PDB entry 7TCX | X-ray diffraction, 2.21 A resolution | chains A and D

Chain A:
Name: Methanobactin biosynthesis cassette protein MbnB
Organism: Methylosinus trichosporium OB3b
UniProtKB: A0A2D2D5M1 (A0A2D2D5M1_METTR); residues 1-268 here = UniProt positions 1-268
Sequence (268 residues; numbered 1 to 268; the number before each row is that of its first residue):
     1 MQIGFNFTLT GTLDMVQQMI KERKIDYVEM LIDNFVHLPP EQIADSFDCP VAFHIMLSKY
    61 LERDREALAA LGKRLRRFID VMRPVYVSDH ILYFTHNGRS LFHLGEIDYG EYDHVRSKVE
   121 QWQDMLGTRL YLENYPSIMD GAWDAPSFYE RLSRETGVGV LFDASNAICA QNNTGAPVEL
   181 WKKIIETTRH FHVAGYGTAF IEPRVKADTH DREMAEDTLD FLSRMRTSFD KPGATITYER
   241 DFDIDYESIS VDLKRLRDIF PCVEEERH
Disordered / not traced: 264-268
Sequence notes: engineered mutation A67 (Glu in A0A2D2D5M1), A69 (Glu in A0A2D2D5M1), A70 (Lys in A0A2D2D5M1); conflict G110 (Arg in A0A2D2D5M1)
Ion coordination: Fe ion site 1: H54, H90, E133; Fe ion site 2: E133, D163, H192, E239; Fe ion site 3: N166, D208, H210

Chain D:
Name: Methanobactin biosynthesis cassette protein MbnC
Organism: Methylosinus trichosporium OB3b
UniProtKB: A0A2D2CY73 (A0A2D2CY73_METTR); residue numbers follow UniProt; this construct covers 1-195
Sequence (195 residues; numbered 1 to 195; the number before each row is that of its first residue):
     1 MSLLPTAPVR IDADLYDDLA NPARQSLYPR DSRGFIRIDI SLRAYWHTLF DTCPRLLELS
    61 GPSGGAIFLP FMAWARENNL AFDWSFFLWV YVWLQQSEFR ERLDEDQLLP VMTASATRWL
   121 MIDRDIDACQ IVLGSRSLAG AAVVGAKIDS IHCRLEQVQQ VAFAAPLPLP DGEFGYFLTP
   181 GFEIDHFPGW RPLPR
Disordered / not traced: 1
Sequence notes: engineered mutation A162 (Glu in A0A2D2CY73), A164 (Glu in A0A2D2CY73), A165 (Lys in A0A2D2CY73)

Interface between chain A and chain D:
Residue-residue contacts - 88 pairs, chain A then chain D:
  L13(A) - H152(D)
  D33(A) - R124(D)  salt bridge
  N34(A) - R124(D)  hydrogen bond
  N34(A) - I148(D)
  F35(A) - I148(D)  hydrophobic
  V36(A) - I126(D)  hydrophobic
  H37(A) - I126(D)
  H37(A) - C129(D)
  H37(A) - K147(D)
  H37(A) - I148(D)
  H37(A) - D149(D)
  L38(A) - I148(D)
  L38(A) - D149(D)
  L38(A) - S150(D)
  L38(A) - I151(D)  hydrophobic
  P39(A) - D149(D)
  Q42(A) - S150(D)
  Q42(A) - I151(D)  hydrogen bond (side chain-backbone)
  S46(A) - I151(D)
  L57(A) - I122(D)  hydrophobic
  L57(A) - R124(D)
  R63(A) - R124(D)
  R74(A) - I126(D)
  Y93(A) - Y16(D)  hydrophobic
  H96(A) - Y16(D)
  H96(A) - D17(D)
  G98(A) - A81(D)
  G98(A) - R195(D)
  R99(A) - Y16(D)  hydrogen bond (side chain-backbone)
  R99(A) - D17(D)
  R99(A) - L19(D)
  R99(A) - A20(D)
  R99(A) - Y45(D)
  R99(A) - A81(D)
  R99(A) - F82(D)
  S100(A) - Y45(D)  hydrogen bond (backbone-side chain)
  S100(A) - A81(D)  hydrogen bond (backbone-backbone)
  S100(A) - F82(D)
  L101(A) - L19(D)  hydrophobic
  L101(A) - Y45(D)
  F102(A) - Y45(D)  hydrogen bond (backbone-side chain)
  F102(A) - T48(D)
  F102(A) - F82(D)
  F102(A) - F86(D)  hydrophobic
  F102(A) - R118(D)
  H103(A) - R37(D)  hydrogen bond
  H103(A) - I40(D)
  H103(A) - S41(D)
  L104(A) - R37(D)  hydrogen bond (backbone-side chain)
  G105(A) - D12(D)
  G105(A) - R37(D)
  E106(A) - D12(D)  hydrogen bond (backbone-side chain)
  E106(A) - Y16(D)  hydrogen bond (backbone-side chain)
  I107(A) - Y16(D)
  D108(A) - I11(D)
  D108(A) - A13(D)
  D108(A) - Y16(D)
  I138(A) - R33(D)  hydrogen bond (backbone-side chain)
  I138(A) - I40(D)  hydrophobic
  M139(A) - T6(D)
  M139(A) - V9(D)  hydrophobic
  M139(A) - R10(D)
  M139(A) - I11(D)
  M139(A) - D12(D)
  M139(A) - L15(D)  hydrophobic
  M139(A) - R33(D)
  D140(A) - T6(D)
  D140(A) - R10(D)  hydrogen bond (backbone-backbone)
  D140(A) - R33(D)  salt bridge
  G141(A) - I11(D)
  D144(A) - R10(D)  salt bridge
  N172(A) - L3(D)
  N173(A) - L3(D)
  N173(A) - R33(D)  hydrogen bond (backbone-side chain)
  T174(A) - L3(D)
  T174(A) - R33(D)
  G175(A) - L3(D)
  A199(A) - I36(D)  hydrophobic
  A199(A) - I40(D)  hydrophobic
  F200(A) - R43(D)
  I201(A) - R30(D)
  I201(A) - I36(D)  hydrophobic
  I201(A) - D39(D)
  I201(A) - R43(D)
  E202(A) - I36(D)
  R204(A) - S2(D)  hydrogen bond (side chain-backbone)
  R204(A) - L4(D)
  V205(A) - I36(D)  hydrophobic
Also at the interface, not in a pair above, chain A (48 interface residues in all): F7, T10, A70, L71, N97, Y135, W143
Also at the interface, not in a pair above, chain D (48 interface residues in all): G34, F35, A44, N79, L80, M121, D125, A128, F182

In short:
Chain A and chain D each contribute 48 residues to their interface, with 14 hydrogen bonds and 3 salt bridges.
Among the polar pairs are D33(A)-R124(D), D140(A)-R33(D) and D144(A)-R10(D). H54(A), H90(A) and E133(A)
coordinate Fe ion site 1.
Here chain A is Methanobactin biosynthesis cassette protein MbnB and chain D is Methanobactin biosynthesis
cassette protein MbnC, both from Methylosinus trichosporium OB3b. Entry 7TCX (Methanobactin biosynthetic
protein complex of MbnB and MbnC from Methylosinus trichosporium OB3b at 2.21 Angstrom resolution) was
determined by X-ray diffraction, deposited together with 7TCU and 7TCW.
